PDB entry 5FYJ | X-ray diffraction, 3.11 A resolution | chains D and E of the 8 polymer chains in the assembly

# Chain D
Name: 35O22
Source organism: Homo sapiens
Notes: fragment: 35o22 antibody fab heavy chain
Sequence (243 residues; each row starts with the number of its first residue; a row labelled like 72A-72H holds insertion residues (72A, then the next letters in order)):
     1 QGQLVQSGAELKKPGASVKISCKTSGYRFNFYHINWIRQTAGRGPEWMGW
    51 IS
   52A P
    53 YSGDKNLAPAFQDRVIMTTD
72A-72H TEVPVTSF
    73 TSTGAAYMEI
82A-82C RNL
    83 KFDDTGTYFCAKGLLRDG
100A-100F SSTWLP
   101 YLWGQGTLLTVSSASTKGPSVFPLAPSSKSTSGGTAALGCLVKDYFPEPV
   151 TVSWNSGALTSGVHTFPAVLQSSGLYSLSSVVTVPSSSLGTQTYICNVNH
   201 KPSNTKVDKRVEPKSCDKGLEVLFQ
Cystine bridges: Cys22-Cys92, Cys140-Cys196

# Chain E
Name: 35O22
Source organism: Homo sapiens
Notes: fragment: 35o22 antibody fab light chain
Sequence (216 residues; row label = number of the first residue in the row; note: 1 number in that range is skipped by the numbering (no residue carries it; nothing is unmodelled there); a row labelled like 27A-27C holds insertion residues (27A, then the next letters in order)):
     1 QSVLTQSAS
    11 VSGSLGQSVTISCTGPN
27A-27C SVC
    28 CSHKSISWYQWPPGRAPTLIIYEDNERAPGISPRFSGYKSYWSAYLTISD
    78 LRPEDETTYYCCSYTHNS
   95A G
    96 CVFGTGTKVSV
  106A L
   107 GQSKANPSVTLFPPSSEELQANKATLVCLISDFYPGAVTVAWKADSSPVK
   157 AGVETTTPSKQSNNKYAASSYLSLTPEQWKSHRSYSCQVTHEGSTVEKTV
   207 APTECS
Not modelled in the structure: 1, 211-212
Cystine bridges: Cys23-Cys88, Cys27C-Cys28, Cys89-Cys96, Cys134-Cys193

# How chain D and chain E interact
Contacting residue pairs - 68 pairs, chain D then chain E:
  Ile37(D) - Trp38(E)  hydrophobic
  Gln39(D) - Trp38(E)  hydrogen bond
  Pro45(D) - Trp38(E)  hydrophobic
  Pro45(D) - Tyr87(E)
  Pro45(D) - Phe98(E)  hydrophobic
  Trp47(D) - Gly95A(E)
  Trp47(D) - Cys96(E)
  Trp47(D) - Phe98(E)
  Asn58(D) - Asn94(E)
  Asn58(D) - Ser95(E)
  Asn58(D) - Gly95A(E)
  Phe91(D) - Ala43(E)  hydrophobic
  Leu96(D) - Tyr49(E)  hydrophobic
  Ser100A(D) - Tyr91(E)
  Ser100A(D) - His93(E)
  Ser100B(D) - Glu50(E)
  Ser100B(D) - Tyr91(E)  hydrogen bond
  Trp100D(D) - Tyr91(E)  hydrophobic
  Trp100D(D) - Thr92(E)  hydrogen bond (side chain-backbone)
  Trp100D(D) - His93(E)
  Trp100D(D) - Asn94(E)
  Trp100D(D) - Ser95(E)
  Trp100D(D) - Gly95A(E)
  Trp100D(D) - Cys96(E)
  Leu100E(D) - Tyr36(E)
  Leu100E(D) - Leu46(E)  hydrophobic
  Leu100E(D) - Tyr49(E)  hydrophobic
  Leu100E(D) - Tyr91(E)
  Pro100F(D) - Tyr36(E)  hydrogen bond (backbone-side chain)
  Tyr101(D) - Leu46(E)  hydrophobic
  Tyr101(D) - Pro56(E)
  Trp103(D) - Trp38(E)  hydrophobic
  Trp103(D) - Pro44(E)  hydrophobic
  Gly104(D) - Ala43(E)
  Phe122(D) - Ser121(E)
  Phe122(D) - Glu123(E)
  Phe122(D) - Glu124(E)
  Pro123(D) - Ser121(E)  hydrogen bond (backbone-side chain)
  Leu124(D) - Phe118(E)  hydrophobic
  Ala125(D) - Phe118(E)
  Ser127(D) - Leu117(E)
  Ser127(D) - Phe118(E)
  Ser127(D) - Lys204(E)  hydrogen bond
  Lys129(D) - Ser114(E)
  Lys129(D) - Val115(E)
  Lys129(D) - Thr116(E)  hydrogen bond
  Ala137(D) - Phe118(E)
  Leu141(D) - Glu124(E)
  Leu141(D) - Thr131(E)
  Leu141(D) - Val133(E)  hydrophobic
  Leu141(D) - Tyr177(E)  hydrophobic
  His164(D) - Gln167(E)  hydrogen bond
  Phe166(D) - Leu135(E)  hydrophobic
  Phe166(D) - Ile136(E)
  Phe166(D) - Ala174(E)
  Pro167(D) - Ser165(E)
  Val169(D) - Thr161(E)
  Val169(D) - Thr162(E)
  Ser172(D) - Glu160(E)
  Ser177(D) - Tyr177(E)
  Leu178(D) - Tyr177(E)
  Ser179(D) - Val133(E)
  Ser179(D) - Tyr177(E)  hydrogen bond
  Val181(D) - Leu135(E)  hydrophobic
  Lys209(D) - Glu123(E)  salt bridge
  Asp217(D) - Val206(E)
  Asp217(D) - Ala207(E)
  Lys218(D) - Thr209(E)
Interface residues without a listed pair, chain D (40 interface residues in all): Glu46, Trp50, Ser128, Ala168, Gln171
Interface residues without a listed pair, chain E (46 interface residues in all): Ser34, Ala55, Ser137, Ala173, Ser175, Glu210

# Summary
40 residues of chain D and 46 residues of chain E are in contact; the contacts include 9 hydrogen bonds and 1
salt bridge. Polar contacts include Lys209(D)-Glu123(E), Gln39(D)-Trp38(E) and Pro100F(D)-Tyr36(E).
Here chain D is 35O22 and chain E is 35O22, both from Homo sapiens. Entry 5FYJ (Crystal Structure at 3.4 A
Resolution of Fully Glycosylated HIV-1 Clade G X1193.c1 SOSIP.664 Prefusion Env ...) was determined by X-ray
diffraction (same publication as 5FYK and 5FYL).
